Entry 5UAG (X-ray diffraction, 3.40 A resolution); this record covers chains A and B of the 6 polymer chains in the assembly.

[Chain A (and B)]
Name: DNA-directed RNA polymerase subunit alpha
Organism: Escherichia coli (strain K12)
Notes: EC 2.7.7.6; chain B of this document is another copy of the same molecule, construct and numbering; everything in this record applies to it too
Reference sequence: P0A7Z4 (RPOA_ECOLI); residue numbers follow UniProt; this construct covers 1-320
Sequence (320 residues; each row starts with the number of its first residue):
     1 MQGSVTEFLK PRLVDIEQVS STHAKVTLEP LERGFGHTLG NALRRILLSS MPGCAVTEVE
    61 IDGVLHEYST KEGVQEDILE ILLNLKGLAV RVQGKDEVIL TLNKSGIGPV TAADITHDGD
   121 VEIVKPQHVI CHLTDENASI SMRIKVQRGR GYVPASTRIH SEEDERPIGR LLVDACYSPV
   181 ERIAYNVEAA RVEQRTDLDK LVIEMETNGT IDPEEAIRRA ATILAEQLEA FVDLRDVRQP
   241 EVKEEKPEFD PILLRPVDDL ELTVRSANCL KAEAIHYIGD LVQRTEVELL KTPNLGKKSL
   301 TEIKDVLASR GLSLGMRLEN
Disordered / not traced: 1-5, 239-320 (chain B: 1-5, 161-171, 234-320)
UniProt features mapped onto this chain:
  - region: Glu162 to Glu165 (Required for interaction with Crp at class II promoters)
  - modified residue: Arg265 (ADP-ribosylarginine), Lys297 (N6-acetyllysine), Lys298 (N6-acetyllysine)

[Chain A / chain B interface]
Contacting residue pairs (65; chain A residue first):
  Thr6(A) - Arg150(B)  hydrogen bond (backbone-side chain)
  Glu7(A) - Arg150(B)  hydrogen bond (backbone-side chain)
  Phe8(A) - Ser50(B)
  Phe8(A) - Arg150(B)
  Phe8(A) - Ile223(B)  hydrophobic
  Leu9(A) - Gln227(B)  hydrogen bond (backbone-side chain)
  Lys10(A) - Glu226(B)
  Lys10(A) - Glu229(B)
  Pro11(A) - Gln227(B)
  Pro11(A) - Ala230(B)
  Arg12(A) - Ala230(B)
  Leu13(A) - Phe231(B)  hydrophobic
  Leu28(A) - Phe231(B)  hydrophobic
  Gly34(A) - Arg45(B)  hydrogen bond (backbone-side chain)
  Phe35(A) - Ile46(B)  hydrophobic
  Phe35(A) - Ser50(B)
  Phe35(A) - Gln227(B)
  His37(A) - Arg45(B)
  Thr38(A) - Ala42(B)
  Thr38(A) - Arg45(B)  hydrogen bond
  Ala42(A) - Thr38(B)  hydrogen bond (backbone-side chain)
  Arg45(A) - Gly34(B)  hydrogen bond (side chain-backbone)
  Arg45(A) - His37(B)
  Arg45(A) - Thr38(B)
  Ile46(A) - Phe35(B)  hydrophobic
  Ile46(A) - Thr38(B)
  Ser50(A) - Phe8(B)
  Ser50(A) - Phe35(B)
  Pro52(A) - Thr6(B)
  Arg150(A) - Thr6(B)
  Arg150(A) - Glu7(B)  hydrogen bond (side chain-backbone)
  Arg150(A) - Phe8(B)
  Arg150(A) - Glu32(B)  salt bridge
  Arg195(A) - Arg150(B)
  Arg218(A) - Ala230(B)
  Arg218(A) - Phe231(B)  hydrogen bond (side chain-backbone)
  Ala221(A) - Leu228(B)  hydrophobic
  Ala221(A) - Phe231(B)  hydrophobic
  Ala221(A) - Val232(B)
  Ile223(A) - Phe8(B)  hydrophobic
  Ile223(A) - Phe35(B)  hydrophobic
  Leu224(A) - Leu39(B)  hydrophobic
  Leu224(A) - Leu228(B)  hydrophobic
  Glu226(A) - Lys10(B)
  Gln227(A) - Leu9(B)  hydrogen bond (side chain-backbone)
  Gln227(A) - Lys10(B)
  Gln227(A) - Pro11(B)
  Gln227(A) - Phe35(B)
  Gln227(A) - Leu39(B)
  Leu228(A) - Ala221(B)  hydrophobic
  Leu228(A) - Leu224(B)  hydrophobic
  Glu229(A) - Lys10(B)  salt bridge
  Phe231(A) - Leu28(B)  hydrophobic
  Phe231(A) - Leu39(B)  hydrophobic
  Val232(A) - Arg218(B)
  Val232(A) - Thr222(B)
  Asp233(A) - Arg218(B)
  Leu234(A) - Ile16(B)  hydrophobic
  Leu234(A) - Glu214(B)
  Leu234(A) - Arg218(B)
  Asp236(A) - Val14(B)
  Asp236(A) - Ile16(B)
  Val237(A) - Leu13(B)  hydrogen bond (backbone-backbone)
  Val237(A) - Val14(B)  hydrogen bond (backbone-backbone)
  Arg238(A) - Leu13(B)
Also at the interface, not in a pair above, chain A (43 interface residues in all): Leu31, Glu32, Leu39, Asn41, Ser49, Thr222, Ala225, Ala230
Also at the interface, not in a pair above, chain B (41 interface residues in all): Arg12, Val26, Leu31, Asn41, Leu43, Leu201, Ile217

[In short]
The interface between chain A and chain B involves 43 residues on one side and 41 on the other; the contacts
include 12 hydrogen bonds and 2 salt bridges. Polar contacts include Arg150(A)-Glu32(B), Glu229(A)-Lys10(B)
and Thr6(A)-Arg150(B).
Both chains are DNA-directed RNA polymerase subunit alpha (Escherichia coli (strain K12)). Entry 5UAG
(Escherichia coli RNA polymerase mutant - RpoB D516V) was determined by X-ray diffraction, deposited together
with 5UAC, 5UAH, 5UAJ, 5UAL and 5UAQ.
